4BSU - chains E and H of the 4 polymer chains in the assembly; structure by X-ray diffraction, 3.20 A resolution.

== Chain E ==
Molecule: Leucine-rich repeat-containing G-protein coupled receptor 5
Organism: Homo sapiens
UniProt: O75473 (LGR5_HUMAN); residue numbers follow UniProt; this construct covers 22-543
Chain sequence (539 residues; row label = number of the first residue in the row):
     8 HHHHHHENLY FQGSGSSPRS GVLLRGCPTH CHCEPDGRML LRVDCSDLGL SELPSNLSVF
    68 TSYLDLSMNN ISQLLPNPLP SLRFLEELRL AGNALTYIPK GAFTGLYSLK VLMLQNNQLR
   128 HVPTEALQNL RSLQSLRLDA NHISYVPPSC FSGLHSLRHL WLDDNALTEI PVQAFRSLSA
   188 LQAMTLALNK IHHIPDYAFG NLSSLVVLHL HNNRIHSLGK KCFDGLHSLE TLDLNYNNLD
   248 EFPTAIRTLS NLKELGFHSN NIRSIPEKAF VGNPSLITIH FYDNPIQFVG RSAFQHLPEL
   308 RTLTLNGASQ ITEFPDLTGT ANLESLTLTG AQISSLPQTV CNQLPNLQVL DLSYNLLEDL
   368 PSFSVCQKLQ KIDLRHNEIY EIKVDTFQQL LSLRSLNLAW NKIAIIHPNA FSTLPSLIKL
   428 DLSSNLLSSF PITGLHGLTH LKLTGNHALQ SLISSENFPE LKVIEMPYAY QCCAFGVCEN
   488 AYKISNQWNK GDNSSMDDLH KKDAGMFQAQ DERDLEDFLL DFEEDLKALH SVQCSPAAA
Unresolved in the structure: 8-30, 488-539, 545-546
Sequence notes: expression tag (8-21, 544-546)
Disulfides: C34-C40, C38-C52, C348-C373, C479-C541
Covalently attached groups: N-acetylglucosamine (NAG) linked to N208
Swiss-Prot annotation at these positions:
  - glycosylation (N-linked (GlcNAc...) asparagine): N63, N77, N208, N500
  - mutagenesis: D146 (D146F: Abolishes activation of Wnt signaling), D170 (D170F: Abolishes activation of Wnt signaling), A190 (A190D: Abolishes activation of Wnt signaling)
From the paper describing this entry:
  - mutagenesis - S458R: decreased signaling with R-spondin-1 (chain H)
  - mutagenesis - L459R: increased signaling with R-spondin-1 (chain H)
  - mutagenesis - Y289A/D290A, Y289W/D290A, H454A: unchanged signaling with R-spondin-1 (chain H)

== Chain H ==
Molecule: R-spondin-1
Organism: Homo sapiens
UniProt: Q2MKA7 (RSPO1_HUMAN); residue numbers follow UniProt; this construct covers 31-146
Chain sequence (126 residues; row label = number of the first residue in the row):
    29 GSRISAEGSQ ACAKGCELCS EVNGCLKCSP KLFILLERND IRQVGVCLPS CPPGYFDARN
    89 PDMNKCIKCK IEHCEACFSH NFCTKCKEGL YLHKGRCYPA CPEGSSAANG TMECSSPAAA
   149 HHHHHH
Unresolved in the structure: 29-39, 144-154
Sequence notes: expression tag (29-30, 147-154)
Disulfides: C40-C47, C44-C53, C56-C75, C79-C94, C97-C105, C102-C111, C114-C125, C129-C142
Swiss-Prot annotation at these positions:
  - glycosylation: N137 (N-linked (GlcNAc...) asparagine)
  - mutagenesis: R66 (R66A: Strongly reduces activation of Wnt signaling; R66W: Reduces activation of Wnt signaling), R70 (R70C/E: Strongly reduces activation of Wnt signaling), Q71 (Q71E: No effect on activation of Wnt signaling; Q71R: Strongly reduces activation of Wnt signaling), G73 (G73E/R: Strongly reduces activation of Wnt signaling), R87 (R87A: Nearly abolishes activation of Wnt signaling), F106 (F106A: Abolishes activation of Wnt signaling. Abolishes LGR4 binding; F106E: Abolishes activation of Wnt signaling), F110 (F110A: Nearly abolishes activation of Wnt signaling; F110E: Abolishes activation of Wnt signaling), K122 (K122A: Strongly reduces affinity for LGR4), R124 (R124A: Strongly reduces affinity for LGR4), N137 (N137Q: Secretion of RSPO1 is decreased. Increased Wnt/beta-catenin signaling-enhancing effects)
From the paper describing this entry:
  - mutagenesis - F106E, F110E: abolished growth
  - mutagenesis - R66W, R70C, Q71R, G73R: unchanged binding to ecto-LGR5
  - mutagenesis - R66W, R70C, Q71R, G73R: decreased signaling
  - mutagenesis - R66W, R70C, Q71R, G73R: unchanged binding to Leucine-rich repeat-containing G-protein coupled receptor 5 (chain E)

== Chain E / chain H interface ==
Contacting residue pairs (20; chain E residue first):
  S435(E) - D90(H)
  A455(E) - D90(H)
  Q457(E) - N88(H)
  Q457(E) - M91(H)
  S458(E) - M91(H)
  L459(E) - L54(H)
  L459(E) - M91(H)
  S461(E) - L54(H)
  E463(E) - S48(H)
  E463(E) - V50(H)
  Y477(E) - L64(H)  hydrophobic
  Y477(E) - Q71(H)
  Y477(E) - M91(H)
  Y477(E) - K93(H)
  C480(E) - Q71(H)  hydrogen bond
  A481(E) - N51(H)
  A481(E) - Q71(H)
  C485(E) - R66(H)  hydrogen bond (backbone-side chain)
  E486(E) - R66(H)  hydrogen bond (backbone-side chain)
  N487(E) - R66(H)
Also at the interface, not in a pair above, chain E (15 interface residues in all): S462, V484
Also at the interface, not in a pair above, chain H (12 interface residues in all): I62
Interface features reported in the paper:
  - hot spots on chain E (mutagenesis) - R144E, D171A, A190D, V214W: decreased signaling with R-spondin-1 (chain H)
  - hot spots on chain E (mutagenesis) - D146F, D170F: abolished signaling with R-spondin-1 (chain H)
  - hot spots on chain H (mutagenesis) - F106E, F110E: abolished binding to Leucine-rich repeat-containing G-protein coupled receptor 5 (chain E)
  - hot spots on chain H (mutagenesis) - K59E, R87E: decreased signaling with Leucine-rich repeat-containing G-protein coupled receptor 5 (chain E)

== Overview ==
15 residues of chain E face 12 of chain H across their interface; the contacts include 3 hydrogen bonds. Polar
pairs include C480(E)-Q71(H), C485(E)-R66(H) and E486(E)-R66(H). The paper reports that S458R, R144E and D171A
of chain E, among others, reduce signaling with R-spondin-1 (chain H); R66W, R70C and Q71R of chain H, among
others, reduce signaling; 19 substitutions were tested in all.
Here chain E is Leucine-rich repeat-containing G-protein coupled receptor 5 and chain H is R-spondin-1, both
from Homo sapiens. Entry 4BSU (Structure of the ectodomain of LGR5 in complex with R-spondin-1 (Fu1Fu2) in C2
crystal form) was determined by X-ray diffraction together with 4BSO, 4BSP, 4BSR, 4BSS and 4BST from the same
study.
